Entry 9GAD (X-ray diffraction, 1.70 A resolution); this record covers chains A and F of the 3 polymer chains in the assembly.

Chain A (and F):
Name: SAM-AMP Lyase
Source organism: Clostridium botulinum
Notes: chain F of this document is another copy of the same molecule, construct and numbering; everything in this record applies to it too
UniProt: A5I3U9 (A5I3U9_CLOBH); residues 1-124 here = UniProt positions 1-124
Chain sequence (131 residues; numbered -6 to 124; the number before each row is that of its first residue; numbers below 1 keep their minus sign (Gly-6 is residue -6)):
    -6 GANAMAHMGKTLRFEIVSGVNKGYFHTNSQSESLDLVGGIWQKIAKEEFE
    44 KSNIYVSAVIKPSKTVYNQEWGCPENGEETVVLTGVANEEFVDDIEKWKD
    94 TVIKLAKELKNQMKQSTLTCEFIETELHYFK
Unresolved in the structure: -6 to 1 (chain F: -6, 15-17)
Differences from the reference sequence: expression tag (-6 to 0)
What the authors report for this chain:
  - catalytic residues: Glu71, Gln108
  - mutagenesis - E71Q, Q108A: decreased catalytic activity on SAM-AMP
  - mutagenesis - C66A: unchanged catalytic activity on SAM-AMP

Interface between chain A and chain F:
Pairs across the interface (60):
  Glu8(A) - Arg6(F)  salt bridge
  Gln23(A) - Ser24(F)
  Gln23(A) - Leu27(F)
  Pro55(A) - Lys54(F)
  Pro55(A) - Pro55(F)
  Ser56(A) - Val52(F)
  Ser56(A) - Ile53(F)
  Lys57(A) - Asp28(F)  salt bridge
  Lys57(A) - Ala51(F)
  Lys57(A) - Val52(F)
  Lys57(A) - Ile53(F)  hydrogen bond (backbone-backbone)
  Thr58(A) - Ala51(F)
  Thr58(A) - Val52(F)
  Val59(A) - Gly31(F)
  Val59(A) - Trp34(F)
  Val59(A) - Gln35(F)
  Val59(A) - Ser50(F)
  Val59(A) - Ala51(F)  hydrogen bond (backbone-backbone)
  Val59(A) - Ile53(F)  hydrophobic
  Tyr60(A) - Gln35(F)  hydrogen bond (backbone-side chain)
  Tyr60(A) - Tyr48(F)  hydrogen bond (backbone-side chain)
  Tyr60(A) - Ser50(F)
  Asn61(A) - Phe42(F)
  Asn61(A) - Tyr48(F)  hydrogen bond (backbone-side chain)
  Gln62(A) - Gln35(F)
  Cys66(A) - Gln35(F)
  Pro67(A) - Gln35(F)  hydrogen bond (backbone-side chain)
  Glu68(A) - Gln35(F)
  Asn69(A) - Asp28(F)
  Asn69(A) - Gly31(F)
  Asn69(A) - Gly32(F)
  Asn69(A) - Gln35(F)  hydrogen bond (backbone-side chain)
  Val75(A) - Val52(F)  hydrophobic
  Lys92(A) - Glu119(F)  salt bridge
  Ile96(A) - His121(F)
  Ile96(A) - Phe123(F)  hydrophobic
  Lys100(A) - Phe123(F)
  Lys103(A) - Phe123(F)
  Lys103(A) - Lys124(F)
  Ser109(A) - Lys124(F)
  Thr110(A) - Tyr122(F)
  Thr110(A) - Phe123(F)
  Leu111(A) - His121(F)
  Leu111(A) - Tyr122(F)
  Leu111(A) - Phe123(F)  hydrogen bond (backbone-backbone)
  Thr112(A) - Leu120(F)
  Thr112(A) - His121(F)
  Thr112(A) - Tyr122(F)
  Cys113(A) - Glu119(F)
  Cys113(A) - Leu120(F)
  Cys113(A) - His121(F)  hydrogen bond (backbone-backbone)
  Glu114(A) - Arg6(F)  salt bridge
  Glu114(A) - Thr118(F)  hydrogen bond
  Glu114(A) - Glu119(F)
  Glu114(A) - Leu120(F)
  Phe115(A) - Thr118(F)
  Phe115(A) - Glu119(F)  hydrogen bond (backbone-backbone)
  Phe115(A) - His121(F)
  Ile116(A) - Arg6(F)
  Ile116(A) - Thr118(F)
Also at the interface, not in a pair above, chain A (33 interface residues in all): Val10, Lys54, Glu63, Gly70, Thr73, Ala99
Also at the interface, not in a pair above, chain F (27 interface residues in all): Lys39, Val79, Ile116, Glu117

In short:
33 residues of chain A and 27 residues of chain F are in contact, with 11 hydrogen bonds and 4 salt bridges.
Polar pairs include Glu8(A)-Arg6(F), Lys57(A)-Asp28(F) and Lys92(A)-Glu119(F). From the paper: catalytic
residues Glu71(A) and Gln108(A); E71Q and Q108A of chain A reduce catalytic activity on SAM-AMP.
Chain A and chain F are both SAM-AMP Lyase (Clostridium botulinum); the structure, Structure and catalytic
mechanism of SAM-AMP lyase in Clostridium botulinum CorA-associated type III CRISPR system, was determined by
X-ray diffraction (same publication as 9GAB).
